PDB entry 3KRD | X-ray diffraction, 2.50 A resolution | chains X and 2 of the 42 polymer chains in the assembly

[Chain X (and 2)]
Protein: Proteasome subunit beta
From: Mycobacterium tuberculosis
Notes: EC 3.4.25.1; fragment: 20S proteasome beta subunit; chain 2 of this document is another copy of the same molecule, construct and numbering; everything in this record applies to it too
UniProtKB: A5U4D6 (PSB_MYCTA); residues 301-534 here correspond to UniProt positions 58-291 (UniProt number = residue number - 243)
Chain sequence (240 residues; numbered 301 to 540; the number before each row is that of its first residue):
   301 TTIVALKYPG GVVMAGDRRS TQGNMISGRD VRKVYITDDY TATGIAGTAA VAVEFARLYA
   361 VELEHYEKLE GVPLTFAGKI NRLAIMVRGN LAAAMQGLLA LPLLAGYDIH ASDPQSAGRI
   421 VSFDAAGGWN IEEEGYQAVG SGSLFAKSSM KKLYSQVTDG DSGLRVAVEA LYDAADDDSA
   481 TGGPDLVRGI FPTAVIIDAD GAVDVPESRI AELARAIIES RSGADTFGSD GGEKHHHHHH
Not modelled in the structure: 523-540
Construct notes: expression tag (535-540)
Swiss-Prot annotation at these positions:
  - active site: Thr301 (Nucleophile)
Small-molecule neighbours: (3R)-3-hydroxydodecanoic acid (HXD): Leu391, Asp424, Ala425, Ala426
Reported in the primary citation:
  - catalytic residues: Thr301, Gly347
  - binding site for Fellutamide B: Thr301, Thr321, Gln322, Gly347, Thr348, Ala349
  - binding site for (3R)-3-hydroxydodecanoic acid: Gln322

[How chain X and chain 2 interact]
Pairs across the interface - 32 pairs, chain X then chain 2:
  Asn324(X) - Asp478(2)
  Asn324(X) - Ser479(2)  hydrogen bond (backbone-side chain)
  Asn324(X) - Ala480(2)
  Met325(X) - Phe445(2)  hydrophobic
  Met325(X) - Asp477(2)
  Ile326(X) - Ala475(2)
  Ile326(X) - Asp476(2)
  Ile326(X) - Asp477(2)  hydrogen bond (backbone-backbone)
  Ile326(X) - Asp478(2)
  Ile326(X) - Ser479(2)
  Arg329(X) - Asp476(2)  salt bridge
  Arg329(X) - Asp477(2)  salt bridge
  Tyr472(X) - Val487(2)
  Asp476(X) - Ile326(2)
  Asp476(X) - Arg329(2)  salt bridge
  Asp476(X) - Arg488(2)  salt bridge
  Asp477(X) - Met325(2)
  Asp477(X) - Ile326(2)  hydrogen bond (backbone-backbone)
  Asp477(X) - Arg329(2)  salt bridge
  Asp478(X) - Asn324(2)
  Ser479(X) - Asn324(2)  hydrogen bond (side chain-backbone)
  Ser479(X) - Ile326(2)
  Ser479(X) - Ser479(2)
  Ala480(X) - Asn324(2)
  Val487(X) - Tyr472(2)
  Val487(X) - Ile518(2)  hydrophobic
  Val487(X) - Arg521(2)
  Val487(X) - Ser522(2)
  Arg488(X) - Asp476(2)  salt bridge
  Ile518(X) - Val487(2)  hydrophobic
  Arg521(X) - Val487(2)
  Ser522(X) - Val487(2)
Interface residues without a listed pair, chain X (18 interface residues in all): Arg319, Phe445, Ala475

[In short]
18 residues of chain X and 17 residues of chain 2 are in contact, with 4 hydrogen bonds and 6 salt bridges.
Polar pairs include Arg329(X)-Asp476(2), Arg329(X)-Asp477(2) and Asp476(X)-Arg488(2). Bound to chain X:
(3R)-3-hydroxydodecanoic acid. From the paper: catalytic residues Thr301(X) and Gly347(X); a binding site for
Fellutamide B at Thr301(X), Thr321(X) and Gln322(X) among others.
Chain X and chain 2 are both Proteasome subunit beta (Mycobacterium tuberculosis); the structure, Crystal
Structure of Mycobacterium Tuberculosis Proteasome in complex with Fellutamide B, was determined by X-ray
diffraction.
